5KRH - chains A and C of the 4 polymer chains in the assembly; structure by X-ray diffraction, 2.24 A resolution.

== Chain A ==
Molecule: Estrogen receptor
Organism: Homo sapiens
Notes: fragment: ligand-binding domain
Reference sequence: P03372 (ESR1_HUMAN), isoform P03372-3; residues 298-554 here correspond to UniProt positions 125-381 (UniProt number = residue number - 173)
Amino-acid sequence (257 residues; numbered 298 to 554; the number before each row is that of its first residue):
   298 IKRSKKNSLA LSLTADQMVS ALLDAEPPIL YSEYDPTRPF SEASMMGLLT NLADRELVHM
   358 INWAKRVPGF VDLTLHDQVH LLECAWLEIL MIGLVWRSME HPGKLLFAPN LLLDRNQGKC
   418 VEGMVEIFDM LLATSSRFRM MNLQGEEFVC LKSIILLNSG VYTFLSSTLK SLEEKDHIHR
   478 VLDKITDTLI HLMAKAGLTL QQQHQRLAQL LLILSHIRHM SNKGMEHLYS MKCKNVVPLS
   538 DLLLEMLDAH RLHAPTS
Disordered / not traced: 298-304, 333-334, 462-472, 549-554
Sequence notes: engineered mutation Ser-537 (Tyr364 in P03372)
Ligand contacts: 16-benzylidene estrone (6WN; (8R,9S,13S,14S,16E)-13-methyl-3-oxidanyl-16-(phenylmethylidene)-6,7,8,9,11,12,14,15-octahydrocyclopenta[ a]phenanthren-17-one): Met-343, Leu-346, Leu-349, Ala-350, Glu-353, Leu-384, Leu-387, Met-388, Leu-391, Arg-394, Phe-404, Gly-420, Met-421, Ile-424, Met-517, Lys-520, Gly-521, His-524, Leu-525, Met-528

== Chain C ==
Molecule: NCOA2
Notes: fragment: Nuclear receptor-interacting peptide
Amino-acid sequence (14 residues; each row starts with the number of its first residue):
   686 KHKILHRLLQ DSSS
Disordered / not traced: 686, 697-699

== Interface between chain A and chain C ==
Pairs across the interface (22; chain A residue first):
  Ile-358(A) with Leu-690(C), hydrophobic; Leu-693(C), hydrophobic; Leu-694(C), hydrophobic
  Lys-362(A) with Leu-694(C); Asp-696(C)
  Leu-372(A) with His-691(C); Leu-694(C), hydrophobic; Gln-695(C)
  His-373(A) with His-691(C)
  Gln-375(A) with Leu-694(C)
  Val-376(A) with Lys-688(C); Leu-690(C); His-691(C); Leu-694(C), hydrophobic
  Leu-379(A) with Leu-694(C), hydrophobic
  Glu-380(A) with Lys-688(C), salt bridge; Leu-690(C)
  Asp-538(A) with Ile-689(C)
  Leu-539(A) with Ile-689(C)
  Glu-542(A) with Lys-688(C); Ile-689(C), hydrogen bond (side chain-backbone)
  Met-543(A) with Leu-690(C), hydrophobic
Also at the interface, not in a pair above, chain A (14 interface residues in all): Asn-359, Phe-367
Also at the interface, not in a pair above, chain C (9 interface residues in all): His-687

== Overview ==
14 residues of chain A face 9 of chain C across their interface, with 1 hydrogen bond and 1 salt bridge. Polar
pairs include Glu-380(A)/Lys-688(C) and Glu-542(A)/Ile-689(C). Bound to chain A: 16-benzylidene estrone.
Chain A is Estrogen receptor (Homo sapiens) and chain C is NCOA2; the structure, Crystal Structure of the
ER-alpha Ligand-binding Domain (Y537S) in Complex with 16-benzylidene estrone, was determined by X-ray
diffraction (same publication as 5KR9, 5KRA, 5KRC, 5KRF, 5KRI, 5KRJ and 43 further entries).
